6JHS - chains B and C of the 5 polymer chains in the assembly; structure by electron microscopy, 3.05 A resolution.

Chain B:
Molecule: VP2
Source organism: Human hepatitis A virus Hu/Australia/HM175/1976
Sequence (222 residues; row label = number of the first residue in the row):
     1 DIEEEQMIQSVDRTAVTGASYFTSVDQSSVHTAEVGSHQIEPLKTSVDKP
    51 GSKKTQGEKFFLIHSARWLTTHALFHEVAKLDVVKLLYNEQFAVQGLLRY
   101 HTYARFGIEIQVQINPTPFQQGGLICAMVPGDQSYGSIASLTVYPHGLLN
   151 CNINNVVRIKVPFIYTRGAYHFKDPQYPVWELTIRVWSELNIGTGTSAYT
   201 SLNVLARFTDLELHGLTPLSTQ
Not modelled in the structure: 1-4, 221-222

Chain C:
Molecule: VP3
Source organism: Human hepatitis A virus Hu/Australia/HM175/1976
Sequence (246 residues; each row starts with the number of its first residue):
     1 MMRNETRVSTTENVVNLSNYEDARAKMSFALDQEDWKSDPSQGGGIKITH
    51 FTTWTSIPTLAAQFPFNASDSVGQQIKVIPVDPYFFQMTNTNPDQKCITA
   101 LASICQMFCFWRGDLVFDFQVFPTKYHSGRLLFCFVPGNELIDVTGITLK
   151 QATTAPCAVMDIAGVQSTLRFRVPWISDTPYRVNRYTKEAHQKGEYTAIG
   201 KLIVYCYNRLTSPSNVAHHVRVNVYLSAINLECFAPLYHAMDVTTQ

How chain B and chain C interact:
Contacting residue pairs (53; chain B residue first):
  Arg105(B) - Ser41(C)  hydrogen bond (side chain-backbone)
  Arg105(B) - Gln42(C)  hydrogen bond
  Pro118(B) - Thr124(C)
  Phe119(B) - Asn215(C)
  Gln120(B) - Thr124(C)
  Gln121(B) - Phe122(C)
  Gln121(B) - Pro123(C)
  Gln121(B) - Thr124(C)
  Gln121(B) - His127(C)
  Gln121(B) - Ala217(C)
  Gln121(B) - His219(C)  hydrogen bond (side chain-backbone)
  Gly122(B) - Phe122(C)
  Gly136(B) - Gln95(C)
  Ser137(B) - Cys97(C)
  Ser137(B) - Ile98(C)  hydrogen bond (side chain-backbone)
  Ile138(B) - Asn90(C)
  Ile138(B) - Gln95(C)
  Ile138(B) - Cys97(C)  hydrophobic
  Ala139(B) - Thr59(C)
  Ala139(B) - Leu60(C)  hydrogen bond (backbone-backbone)
  Ala139(B) - Cys97(C)  hydrophobic
  Ala139(B) - Ile98(C)
  Ser140(B) - Ile98(C)  hydrogen bond (side chain-backbone)
  Ser140(B) - Thr99(C)
  Ser140(B) - Ala100(C)  hydrogen bond (side chain-backbone)
  Thr142(B) - Ile57(C)
  Thr142(B) - Pro58(C)  hydrogen bond (side chain-backbone)
  Thr142(B) - Thr59(C)
  Asn150(B) - Val121(C)
  Asn150(B) - Phe122(C)
  Asn152(B) - Pro123(C)
  Asn152(B) - Thr124(C)
  Asn152(B) - Lys125(C)  hydrogen bond
  Ile153(B) - Val165(C)
  Phe163(B) - Gln42(C)
  Ile164(B) - Gln42(C)
  Ile164(B) - Gly43(C)
  Tyr165(B) - Gln42(C)
  Arg167(B) - Gln42(C)
  Gly168(B) - Gln42(C)
  Arg185(B) - Asn90(C)
  Trp187(B) - Leu60(C)  hydrophobic
  Trp187(B) - Gln63(C)
  Trp187(B) - Asn223(C)
  Trp187(B) - Tyr225(C)  hydrogen bond
  Ser188(B) - Phe122(C)
  Ser188(B) - Arg221(C)
  Glu189(B) - Arg221(C)  salt bridge
  Asn191(B) - Ala217(C)
  Asn191(B) - His219(C)  hydrogen bond
  Asn191(B) - Arg221(C)  hydrogen bond
  Gly193(B) - Asn215(C)
  Thr196(B) - Asn215(C)
Also at the interface, not in a pair above, chain B (35 interface residues in all): Leu74, Phe75, Gly123, Tyr135, Val143, Leu148, Pro162, Ile192
Also at the interface, not in a pair above, chain C (37 interface residues in all): Gly44, Ile46, Trp54, Met88, Thr89, Gln120, Tyr126, Gly164, Ser167, Val216

Summary:
35 residues of chain B face 37 of chain C across their interface; the contacts include 12 hydrogen bonds and 1
salt bridge. Among the polar pairs are Glu189(B)-Arg221(C), Arg105(B)-Ser41(C) and Arg105(B)-Gln42(C).
Chain B is VP2 and chain C is VP3, both from Human hepatitis A virus Hu/Australia/HM175/1976; the structure,
The cryo-EM structure of HAV bound to a neutralizing antibody-F7, was determined by electron microscopy
together with 6JHQ, 6JHR and 6JHT from the same study.
